Entry 6CZV (X-ray diffraction, 1.88 A resolution); this record covers chain A.

== Chain A ==
Name: Bromodomain-containing protein 4
Source organism: Homo sapiens
UniProtKB: O60885 (BRD4_HUMAN); numbering as in UniProt (aligned over 42-170)
Chain sequence (129 residues; numbered 42 to 170; the number before each row is that of its first residue):
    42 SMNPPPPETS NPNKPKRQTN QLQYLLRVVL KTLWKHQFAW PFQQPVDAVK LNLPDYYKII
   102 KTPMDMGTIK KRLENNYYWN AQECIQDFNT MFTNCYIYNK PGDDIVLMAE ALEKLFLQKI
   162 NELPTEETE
Disordered / not traced: 168-170
Differences from the reference sequence: conflict Met43 (Thr in O60885)
UniProt features mapped onto this chain:
  - site: Asn140 (Acetylated histone binding)
  - cross-link: Lys99 (Glycyl lysine isopeptide (Lys-Gly) (interchain with G-Cter in SUMO2))
  - natural variant: Asp145 (D145G: Found in a patient with a neurodevelopmental syndrome; uncertain significance)
  - mutagenesis: Asn140 (N140A: Abolishes binding to acetylated histones)
Residues lining bound ligands: 2759 (FOY; 1-benzyl-5-(3,5-dimethyl-1,2-oxazol-4-yl)pyridin-2(1H)-one): Trp81, Pro82, Phe83, Val87, Leu92, Leu94, Tyr97, Cys136, Tyr139, Asn140, Asp145, Ile146, Met149

== Summary ==
Chain A binds 2759. UniProt lists one mutagenesis site.
Chain A is Bromodomain-containing protein 4 (Homo sapiens); the structure, BRD4(BD1) complexed with 2759, was
determined by X-ray diffraction (same publication as 6CZU).
